6RQF - chains K and P of the 16 polymer chains in the assembly; structure by electron microscopy, 3.58 A resolution.

# Chain K
Molecule: Cytochrome f
From: Spinacia oleracea
UniProtKB: P16013 (CYF_SPIOL); residues 1-285 here correspond to UniProt positions 36-320 (UniProt number = residue number + 35)
Chain sequence (285 residues; row label = number of the first residue in the row):
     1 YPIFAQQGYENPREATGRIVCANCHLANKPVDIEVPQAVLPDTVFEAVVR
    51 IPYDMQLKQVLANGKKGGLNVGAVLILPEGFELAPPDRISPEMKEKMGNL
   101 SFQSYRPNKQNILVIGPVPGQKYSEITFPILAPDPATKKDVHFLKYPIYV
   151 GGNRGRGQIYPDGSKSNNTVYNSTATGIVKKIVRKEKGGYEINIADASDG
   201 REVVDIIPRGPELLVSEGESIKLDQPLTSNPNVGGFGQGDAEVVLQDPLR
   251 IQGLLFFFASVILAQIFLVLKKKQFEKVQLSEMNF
Covalent attachments: heme c (HEC) linked to Cys21
Bound ions: heme c Fe near Tyr1 (its only coordinating residue here)
Residues lining bound ligands: heme c (HEC): Tyr1, Pro2, Phe4, Ala5, Tyr9, Val20, Cys24, His25, Gln59, Ala62, Asn70, Val71, Gly72, Ala73, Val74, Pro117, Asn153, Gly155, Arg156, Gly157, Ile159, Tyr160, Pro161

# Chain P
Molecule: Cytochrome b6-f complex subunit 8
From: Spinacia oleracea
UniProtKB: P61045 (PETN_SPIOL); residues 1-29 here = UniProt positions 1-29
Chain sequence (29 residues; row label = number of the first residue in the row):
     1 MDIVSLAWAALMVVFTFSLSLVVWGRSGL
Residues lining bound ligands:
  - 6PL ((4S,7R)-4-hydroxy-N,N,N-trimethyl-9-oxo-7-[(palmitoyloxy)methyl]-3,5,8-trioxa-4-phosphahexacosan-1-aminium 4-oxide): Trp8, Leu11, Met12, Phe15
  - beta-carotene (BCR): Phe15, Ser18, Leu19, Val22

# Interface between chain K and chain P
Residue-residue contacts (19):
  Gln37(K) - Trp8(P)
  Ala38(K) - Val4(P)  hydrophobic
  Ile251(K) - Ile3(P)  hydrophobic
  Ile251(K) - Ala7(P)  hydrophobic
  Leu255(K) - Ala10(P)  hydrophobic
  Phe258(K) - Ala10(P)  hydrophobic
  Phe258(K) - Leu11(P)
  Phe258(K) - Val14(P)  hydrophobic
  Ile262(K) - Val14(P)  hydrophobic
  Ile262(K) - Phe17(P)  hydrophobic
  Gln265(K) - Ser18(P)
  Gln265(K) - Leu21(P)
  Ile266(K) - Phe17(P)  hydrophobic
  Ile266(K) - Leu21(P)
  Val269(K) - Trp24(P)  hydrophobic
  Val269(K) - Gly25(P)
  Leu270(K) - Trp24(P)  hydrophobic
  Lys272(K) - Gly25(P)
  Lys273(K) - Trp24(P)
Interface residues without a listed pair, chain K (13 interface residues in all): Leu40
Interface residues without a listed pair, chain P (15 interface residues in all): Asp2, Leu6, Val13

# Summary
13 residues of chain K and 15 residues of chain P are in contact. Chain P binds beta-carotene and compound
6PL. Heme c is covalently linked to Cys21(K).
Here chain K is Cytochrome f and chain P is Cytochrome b6-f complex subunit 8, both from Spinacia oleracea.
Entry 6RQF (3.6 Angstrom cryo-EM structure of the dimeric cytochrome b6f complex from Spinacia oleracea with
natively bound ...) was determined by electron microscopy.
